6ASB - chains A and C of the 3 polymer chains in the assembly; structure by X-ray diffraction, 2.85 A resolution.

== Chain A ==
Molecule: 12-nt DNA strand
Sequence (12 nucleotides; row label = number of the first residue in the row):
     1 GCCAACGTTG GC

== Chain C ==
Molecule: F-box/LRR-repeat protein 19
Organism: Homo sapiens
Notes: fragment: CXXC and PHD-type zinc finger regions
UniProt: Q6PCT2 (FXL19_HUMAN); residue numbers follow UniProt; this construct covers 31-153
Chain sequence (123 residues; numbered 31 to 153; the number before each row is that of its first residue):
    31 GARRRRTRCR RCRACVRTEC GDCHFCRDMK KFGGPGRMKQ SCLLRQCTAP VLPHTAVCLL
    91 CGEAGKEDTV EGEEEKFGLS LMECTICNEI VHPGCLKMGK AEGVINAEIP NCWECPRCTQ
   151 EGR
Unresolved in the structure: 31-34, 153
Metal / ion sites: Zn2+ site 1: Cys39, Cys42, Cys45, Cys77; Zn2+ site 2: Cys50, Cys53, Cys56, Cys72; Zn2+ site 3: Cys88, Cys91, His122, Cys125; Zn2+ site 4: Cys114, Cys117, Cys145, Cys148

== Interface between chain A and chain C ==
Contacting residue pairs (13; chain A residue first):
  DA4(A) with Lys61(C), phosphate contact
  DA5(A) with Arg38(C), salt bridge to the phosphate; Glu49(C), phosphate contact; Lys69(C), base contact; Ser71(C), phosphate contact; Arg75(C), salt bridge to the phosphate
  DC6(A) with Arg35(C), phosphate contact; Arg36(C), sugar contact; Lys69(C), hydrogen bond to the base; Gln70(C), base contact
  DG7(A) with Arg35(C), phosphate contact; Arg36(C), hydrogen bond to the phosphate; Gln70(C), hydrogen bond to the base
Interface residues without a listed pair, chain C (10 interface residues in all): Met68

== In short ==
4 residues of chain A face 10 of chain C across their interface; the contacts include 3 hydrogen bonds and 2
salt bridges. Polar contacts include DC6(A)-Lys69(C), DG7(A)-Gln70(C) and DG7(A)-Arg36(C). Cys39(C), Cys42(C),
Cys45(C) and Cys77(C) form the Zn2+ site 1.
Chain A is a 12-nt DNA strand and chain C is F-box/LRR-repeat protein 19 (Homo sapiens); the structure, CXXC
and PHD-type zinc finger regions of FBXL19 in complex with DNA, was determined by X-ray diffraction, deposited
together with 4NW3, 4PZI, 4Z3C, 5VC9, 5W9Q, 5W9S and 6ASD.
